6YQ5 - chains A and L of the 12 polymer chains in the assembly; structure by electron microscopy, 4.00 A resolution.

Chain A (and L):
Name: Tail tube protein gp17.1*
From: Bacillus phage SPP1
Notes: chain L of this document is another copy of the same molecule, construct and numbering; everything in this record applies to it too
UniProt: O48449 (TUBE_BPSPP), isoform O48449-2; residues 5-176 here = UniProt positions 5-176
Sequence (172 residues; numbered 5 to 176; the number before each row is that of its first residue):
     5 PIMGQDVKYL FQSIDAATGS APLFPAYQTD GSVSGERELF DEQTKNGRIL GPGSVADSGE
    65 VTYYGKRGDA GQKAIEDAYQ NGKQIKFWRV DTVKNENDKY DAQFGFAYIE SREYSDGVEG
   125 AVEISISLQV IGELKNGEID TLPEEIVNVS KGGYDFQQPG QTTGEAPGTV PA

How chain A and chain L interact:
Pairs across the interface - 19 pairs, chain A then chain L:
  Gln9(A) - Gln47(L)  hydrogen bond (side chain-backbone)
  Gln9(A) - Thr48(L)
  Gln9(A) - Lys49(L)
  Ala30(A) - Gln47(L)
  Ala30(A) - Lys49(L)
  Ala30(A) - Arg52(L)
  Tyr31(A) - Gln47(L)  hydrogen bond (backbone-side chain)
  Tyr31(A) - Lys49(L)  hydrogen bond (backbone-side chain)
  Tyr68(A) - Gln47(L)
  Lys70(A) - Arg52(L)
  Glu123(A) - Phe44(L)
  Gly124(A) - Phe44(L)
  Ser154(A) - Lys49(L)
  Ser154(A) - Asn50(L)  hydrogen bond (backbone-side chain)
  Lys155(A) - Glu46(L)  salt bridge
  Lys155(A) - Lys49(L)
  Lys155(A) - Asn50(L)
  Gly156(A) - Asn50(L)
  Pro171(A) - Asn50(L)
Other interface residues (no listed pair), chain A (12 interface residues in all): Val153
Other interface residues (no listed pair), chain L (10 interface residues in all): Asp45, Gly51, Ser58

Summary:
12 residues of chain A and 10 residues of chain L are in contact, with 4 hydrogen bonds and 1 salt bridge.
Polar contacts include Lys155(A)-Glu46(L), Gln9(A)-Gln47(L) and Tyr31(A)-Gln47(L).
Chain A and chain L are both Tail tube protein gp17.1* (Bacillus phage SPP1); the structure, Hybrid structure
of the SPP1 tail tube by solid-state NMR and cryo EM - NMR Ensemble, was determined by electron microscopy
(same publication as 6YEG).
